9B5Z - chains A and D of the 8 polymer chains in the assembly; structure by electron microscopy, 2.71 A resolution.

# Chain A (and D)
Name: Isoform Flip of Glutamate receptor 2
Source organism: Rattus norvegicus
Notes: chain D of this document is another copy of the same molecule, construct and numbering; everything in this record applies to it too
Reference sequence: P19491 (GRIA2_RAT), isoform P19491-2; the construct has insertions or renumbered stretches relative to UniProt, so the offset changes along the chain: -20 to 847 = UniProt 1-868; 855-868 = UniProt 870-883
Sequence (889 residues; numbered -20 to 868; the number before each row is that of its first residue; numbers below 1 keep their minus sign (Met-20 is residue -20)):
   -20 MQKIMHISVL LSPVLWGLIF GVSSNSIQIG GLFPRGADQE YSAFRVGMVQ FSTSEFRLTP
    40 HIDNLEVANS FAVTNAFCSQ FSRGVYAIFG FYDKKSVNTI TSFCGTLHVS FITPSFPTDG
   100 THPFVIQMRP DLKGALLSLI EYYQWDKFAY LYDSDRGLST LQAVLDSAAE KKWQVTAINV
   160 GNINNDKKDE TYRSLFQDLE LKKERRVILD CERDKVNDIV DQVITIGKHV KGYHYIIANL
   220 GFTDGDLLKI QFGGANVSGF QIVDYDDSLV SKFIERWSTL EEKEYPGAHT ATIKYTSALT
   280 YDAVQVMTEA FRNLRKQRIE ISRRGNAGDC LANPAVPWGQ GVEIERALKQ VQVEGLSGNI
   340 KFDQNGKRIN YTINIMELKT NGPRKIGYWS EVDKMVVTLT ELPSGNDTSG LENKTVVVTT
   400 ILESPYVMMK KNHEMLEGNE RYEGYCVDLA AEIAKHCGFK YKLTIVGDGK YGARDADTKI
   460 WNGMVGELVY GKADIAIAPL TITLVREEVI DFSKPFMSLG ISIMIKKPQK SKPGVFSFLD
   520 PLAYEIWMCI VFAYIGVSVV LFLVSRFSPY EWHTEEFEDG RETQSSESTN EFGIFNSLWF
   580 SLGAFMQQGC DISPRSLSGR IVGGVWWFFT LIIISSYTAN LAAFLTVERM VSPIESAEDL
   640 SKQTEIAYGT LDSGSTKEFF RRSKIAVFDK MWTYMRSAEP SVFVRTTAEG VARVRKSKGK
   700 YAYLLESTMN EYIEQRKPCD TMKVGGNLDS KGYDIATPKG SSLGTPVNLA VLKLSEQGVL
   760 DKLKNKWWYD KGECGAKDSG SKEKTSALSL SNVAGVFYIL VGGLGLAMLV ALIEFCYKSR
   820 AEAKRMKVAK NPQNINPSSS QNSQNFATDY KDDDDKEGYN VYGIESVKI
Disordered / not traced: -20 to 392, 552-566, 774-783, 826-868
Differences from the reference sequence: conflict Asp733 (Gly754 in P19491); insertion (848, 850-854)
Disulfide bonds: Cys718-Cys773
UniProt features mapped onto this chain:
  - region: Ala846, Thr847, Tyr849, Lys855 to Gly862 (Required for interaction with IQSEC1)
  - binding site (L-glutamate): Pro478, Thr480, Arg485, Ser654, Thr655, Glu705
  - site: Arg453 (Interaction with the cone snail toxin Con-ikot-ikot), Ile633 (Crucial to convey clamshell closure to channel opening), Arg660 (Interaction with the cone snail toxin Con-ikot-ikot), Lys752 (Interaction with the cone snail toxin Con-ikot-ikot)
  - modified residue: Ser662 (Phosphoserine), Ser696 (Phosphoserine), Ser839 (Phosphoserine), Ser842 (Phosphoserine), Tyr861 (Phosphotyrosine), Ser865 (Phosphoserine)
  - lipidation (S-palmitoyl cysteine): Cys589, Cys815
  - glycosylation (N-linked (GlcNAc...) asparagine): Asn235, Asn349, Asn385, Asn392

# Chain A / chain D interface
Residue-residue contacts (118; chain A residue first):
  Ile481(A) - Leu751(D)  hydrophobic
  Thr482(A) - Glu755(D)
  Leu483(A) - Leu748(D)
  Leu483(A) - Lys752(D)
  Leu483(A) - Glu755(D)  hydrogen bond (backbone-side chain)
  Glu486(A) - Lys493(D)  salt bridge
  Glu486(A) - Asn747(D)  hydrogen bond
  Glu486(A) - Leu751(D)
  Phe491(A) - Lys493(D)  hydrogen bond (backbone-side chain)
  Ser492(A) - Lys493(D)
  Lys493(A) - Ile481(D)
  Lys493(A) - Phe491(D)  hydrogen bond (side chain-backbone)
  Lys493(A) - Ser492(D)  hydrogen bond (side chain-backbone)
  Lys493(A) - Lys493(D)
  Ser497(A) - Ser497(D)
  Ser497(A) - Ser729(D)  hydrogen bond
  Phe517(A) - Phe607(D)  hydrophobic
  Phe517(A) - Ile611(D)  hydrophobic
  Phe574(A) - Arg594(D)
  Phe574(A) - Leu596(D)  hydrophobic
  Phe574(A) - Arg599(D)
  Asn575(A) - Arg599(D)  hydrogen bond
  Trp578(A) - Ser592(D)
  Trp578(A) - Pro593(D)
  Trp578(A) - Arg599(D)
  Trp578(A) - Trp606(D)  hydrophobic
  Leu581(A) - Gly603(D)
  Gly582(A) - Trp606(D)
  Met585(A) - Trp606(D)  hydrophobic
  Met585(A) - Phe607(D)  hydrophobic
  Gln587(A) - Ala583(D)  hydrogen bond (side chain-backbone)
  Gln587(A) - Gln586(D)
  Gln587(A) - Trp606(D)
  Gln587(A) - Thr609(D)
  Gly588(A) - Cys589(D)
  Asp590(A) - Ser592(D)  hydrogen bond
  Ile613(A) - Leu610(D)  hydrophobic
  Tyr616(A) - Ile611(D)
  Tyr616(A) - Ser614(D)
  Thr617(A) - Ser614(D)  hydrogen bond
  Leu620(A) - Ser615(D)
  Leu620(A) - Ala618(D)  hydrophobic
  Ala621(A) - Ala618(D)
  Leu624(A) - Ala618(D)
  Leu624(A) - Asn619(D)
  Leu624(A) - Ala622(D)  hydrophobic
  Thr625(A) - Ala622(D)
  Thr625(A) - Thr625(D)
  Thr625(A) - Val626(D)
  Arg628(A) - Ala622(D)
  Arg628(A) - Phe623(D)
  Arg628(A) - Val626(D)  hydrogen bond (side chain-backbone)
  Arg628(A) - Arg628(D)
  Met629(A) - Val626(D)  hydrophobic
  Arg661(A) - Glu755(D)
  Arg661(A) - Gln756(D)
  Lys663(A) - Lys761(D)  hydrogen bond (backbone-side chain)
  Ile664(A) - Lys761(D)
  Ile664(A) - Asn764(D)
  Ser729(A) - Ser497(D)
  Asn747(A) - Glu486(D)
  Leu748(A) - Leu483(D)  hydrophobic
  Leu748(A) - Glu486(D)
  Leu748(A) - Glu487(D)
  Leu751(A) - Ile481(D)  hydrophobic
  Leu751(A) - Thr482(D)
  Leu751(A) - Glu486(D)
  Lys752(A) - Leu483(D)
  Glu755(A) - Thr482(D)
  Glu755(A) - Leu483(D)  hydrogen bond (side chain-backbone)
  Asp760(A) - Ile664(D)
  Lys761(A) - Lys663(D)
  Ser785(A) - Asn619(D)
  Ser785(A) - Phe623(D)
  Ala786(A) - Asp519(D)
  Ala786(A) - Pro520(D)
  Ala786(A) - Asn619(D)
  Ala786(A) - Phe623(D)
  Leu787(A) - Pro520(D)  hydrogen bond (backbone-backbone)
  Leu787(A) - Ala522(D)  hydrogen bond (backbone-backbone)
  Leu787(A) - Ile525(D)
  Leu787(A) - Ser615(D)
  Leu787(A) - Asn619(D)
  Ser788(A) - Ile525(D)
  Leu789(A) - Ile525(D)
  Leu789(A) - Cys528(D)  hydrophobic
  Val792(A) - Ile525(D)  hydrophobic
  Val792(A) - Ile612(D)  hydrophobic
  Val795(A) - Phe608(D)  hydrophobic
  Val795(A) - Ile611(D)  hydrophobic
  Phe796(A) - Cys528(D)
  Phe796(A) - Phe608(D)  hydrophobic
  Leu799(A) - Ala532(D)  hydrophobic
  Leu799(A) - Val536(D)  hydrophobic
  Leu799(A) - Val604(D)
  Leu799(A) - Trp605(D)
  Leu799(A) - Phe608(D)  hydrophobic
  Gly802(A) - Ile600(D)
  Gly802(A) - Val604(D)
  Leu803(A) - Val536(D)  hydrophobic
  Leu803(A) - Val539(D)  hydrophobic
  Leu803(A) - Val601(D)  hydrophobic
  Ala806(A) - Ser597(D)
  Ala806(A) - Ile600(D)  hydrophobic
  Ala806(A) - Val601(D)  hydrophobic
  Met807(A) - Leu542(D)  hydrophobic
  Val809(A) - Leu596(D)  hydrophobic
  Ala810(A) - Phe546(D)
  Ala810(A) - Ser597(D)
  Leu811(A) - Phe546(D)  hydrophobic
  Glu813(A) - Glu550(D)
  Phe814(A) - Phe546(D)  hydrophobic
  Phe814(A) - Pro548(D)
  Phe814(A) - Tyr549(D)  hydrophobic
  Lys817(A) - Tyr549(D)
  Lys817(A) - Glu550(D)
  Ser818(A) - Tyr549(D)  hydrogen bond
  Glu821(A) - Tyr549(D)
Other interface residues (no listed pair), chain A (68 interface residues in all): Glu487, Pro494, Phe658, Leu727, Asp728, Ser754, Gln756, Ile798, Leu805
Other interface residues (no listed pair), chain D (78 interface residues in all): Pro494, Leu521, Ile529, Gly535, Val543, Ser547, Gly582, Gly588, Gly602, Thr617, Ala621, Glu627, Arg661, Ser754, Asp760

# Overview
The interface between chain A and chain D involves 68 residues on one side and 78 on the other; the contacts
include 16 hydrogen bonds and 1 salt bridge. Among the polar pairs are Glu486(A)-Lys493(D),
Leu483(A)-Glu755(D) and Glu486(A)-Asn747(D).
Both chains are Isoform Flip of Glutamate receptor 2 (Rattus norvegicus). Entry 9B5Z (GluA2 flip Q in complex
with TARPgamma2 at pH8, consensus structure of LBD-TMD-TARPgamma2) was determined by electron microscopy
together with 9B60, 9B61, 9B63, 9B64, 9B67 and 9B6A from the same study.
